8IXK - chains R and B of the 25 polymer chains in the assembly; structure by electron microscopy, 3.30 A resolution.

# Chain R
Molecule: Attachment protein G3P
From: Inovirus M13
Reference sequence: P69168 (G3P_BPM13); residues 1-406 here correspond to UniProt positions 19-424 (UniProt number = residue number + 18)
Sequence (406 residues; numbered 1 to 406; the number before each row is that of its first residue):
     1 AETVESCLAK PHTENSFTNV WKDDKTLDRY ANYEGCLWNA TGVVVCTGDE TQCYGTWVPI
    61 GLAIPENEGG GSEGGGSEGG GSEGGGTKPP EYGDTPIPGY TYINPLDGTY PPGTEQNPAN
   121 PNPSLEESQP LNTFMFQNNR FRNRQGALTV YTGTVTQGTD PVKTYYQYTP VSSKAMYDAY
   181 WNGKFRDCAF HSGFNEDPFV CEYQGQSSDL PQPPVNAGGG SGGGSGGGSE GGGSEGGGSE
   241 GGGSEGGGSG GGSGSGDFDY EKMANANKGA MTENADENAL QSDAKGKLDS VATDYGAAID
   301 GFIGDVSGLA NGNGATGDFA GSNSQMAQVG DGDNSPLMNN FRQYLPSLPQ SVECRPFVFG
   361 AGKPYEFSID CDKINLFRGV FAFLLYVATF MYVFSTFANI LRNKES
Disordered / not traced: 1-261
Construct notes: conflict Gly360 (Ser378 in P69168)
Curated features (UniProtKB/Swiss-Prot):
  - region: Glu68 to Gly86 (G1 (Gly-rich linker)), Thr87 to Pro123 (Hinge), Gly218 to Gly256 (G2 (Gly-rich linker)), Glu235 to Ser244 (Not essential for gene 3 function)

# Chain B
Molecule: Capsid protein G8P
From: Inovirus M13
Reference sequence: P69541 (CAPSD_BPM13); residues -22 to 50 here correspond to UniProt positions 1-73 (UniProt number = residue number + 23)
Sequence (73 residues; numbered -22 to 50; the number before each row is that of its first residue; numbers below 1 keep their minus sign (Met-22 is residue -22)):
   -22 MKKSLVLKAS VAVATLVPML SFAAEGDDPA KAAFNSLQAS ATEYIGYAWA MVVVIVGATI
    38 GIKLFKKFTS KAS
Disordered / not traced: -22 to 4
Reported in the primary citation:
  - conformationally variable residues (side-chain flip): Tyr21, Tyr24

# How chain R and chain B interact
Pairs across the interface - 18 pairs, chain R then chain B:
  Leu348(R) with Phe42(B), hydrophobic
  Phe357(R) with Met28(B), hydrophobic; Val31(B), hydrophobic
  Phe359(R) with Tyr24(B), hydrophobic; Ala25(B); Met28(B), hydrophobic
  Gly360(R) with Tyr24(B)
  Lys363(R) with Glu20(B), salt bridge; Tyr24(B)
  Tyr365(R) with Glu20(B); Tyr21(B); Tyr24(B)
  Phe377(R) with Ile39(B), hydrophobic
  Leu385(R) with Phe42(B)
  Ala388(R) with Thr46(B)
  Thr389(R) with Thr46(B)
  Tyr392(R) with Ala49(B); Ser50(B)
Interface residues without a listed pair, chain R (14 interface residues in all): Ala361, Phe367, Phe381
Interface residues without a listed pair, chain B (13 interface residues in all): Ala27, Phe45
From the paper, about this interface:
  - specific contacts: Glu20(B)-Lys363(R) (salt bridge)

# In short
14 residues of chain R face 13 of chain B across their interface; the contacts include 1 salt bridge. Its one
salt-bridged contact is Lys363(R)-Glu20(B). The paper describes a salt bridge between Glu20(B) and Lys363(R).
From the paper: conformational variability at Tyr21(B) and Tyr24(B).
Chain R is Attachment protein G3P and chain B is Capsid protein G8P, both from Inovirus M13; the structure,
bottom segment of the bacteriophage M13 mini variant, was determined by electron microscopy (same publication
as 8IXL, 8IXJ and 8JWT).
